3LJE - chain A; structure by X-ray diffraction, 1.80 A resolution.

# Chain A
Name: Zebrafish RNase5
Organism: Danio rerio
Sequence (130 residues; each row starts with the number of its first residue; numbering starts at 0):
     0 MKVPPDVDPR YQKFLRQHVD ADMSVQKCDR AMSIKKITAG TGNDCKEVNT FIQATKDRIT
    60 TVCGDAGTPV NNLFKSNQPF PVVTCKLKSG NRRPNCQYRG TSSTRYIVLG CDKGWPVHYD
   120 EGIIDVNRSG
Unresolved in the structure: 0, 122-129
Disulfides: Cys27-Cys84, Cys44-Cys95, Cys62-Cys110
What the authors report for this chain:
  - binding site for sulfate ion: His17, Lys45, His117
  - catalytic residues: His17, Lys45, His117 (proposed by the authors, not directly observed)
  - contacts within the chain: Met31-Ile36 (backbone contact), Ser32-Lys35 (backbone contact), Thr49-Glu120 (hydrogen bond), Asp119-Gly121 (hydrogen bond)

# Overview
From the paper: catalytic residues His17, Lys45 and His117; a binding site for sulfate ion at His17, Lys45 and
His117.
Chain A is Zebrafish RNase5 (Danio rerio); the structure, The X-ray structure of zebrafish RNase5, was
determined by X-ray diffraction (same publication as 3LJD and 3LN8).
